8AYM - chains C and D of the 6 polymer chains in the assembly; structure by electron microscopy, 3.30 A resolution.

== Chain C ==
Name: Isoform Flip of Glutamate receptor 1
Source organism: Rattus norvegicus
Reference sequence: P19490 (GRIA1_RAT), isoform P19490-2; the construct has insertions or renumbered stretches relative to UniProt, so the offset changes along the chain: -25 to -7 = UniProt 1-19; 2-889 = UniProt 20-907
Sequence (915 residues; each row starts with the number of its first residue; numbers below 1 keep their minus sign (Met-25 is residue -25)):
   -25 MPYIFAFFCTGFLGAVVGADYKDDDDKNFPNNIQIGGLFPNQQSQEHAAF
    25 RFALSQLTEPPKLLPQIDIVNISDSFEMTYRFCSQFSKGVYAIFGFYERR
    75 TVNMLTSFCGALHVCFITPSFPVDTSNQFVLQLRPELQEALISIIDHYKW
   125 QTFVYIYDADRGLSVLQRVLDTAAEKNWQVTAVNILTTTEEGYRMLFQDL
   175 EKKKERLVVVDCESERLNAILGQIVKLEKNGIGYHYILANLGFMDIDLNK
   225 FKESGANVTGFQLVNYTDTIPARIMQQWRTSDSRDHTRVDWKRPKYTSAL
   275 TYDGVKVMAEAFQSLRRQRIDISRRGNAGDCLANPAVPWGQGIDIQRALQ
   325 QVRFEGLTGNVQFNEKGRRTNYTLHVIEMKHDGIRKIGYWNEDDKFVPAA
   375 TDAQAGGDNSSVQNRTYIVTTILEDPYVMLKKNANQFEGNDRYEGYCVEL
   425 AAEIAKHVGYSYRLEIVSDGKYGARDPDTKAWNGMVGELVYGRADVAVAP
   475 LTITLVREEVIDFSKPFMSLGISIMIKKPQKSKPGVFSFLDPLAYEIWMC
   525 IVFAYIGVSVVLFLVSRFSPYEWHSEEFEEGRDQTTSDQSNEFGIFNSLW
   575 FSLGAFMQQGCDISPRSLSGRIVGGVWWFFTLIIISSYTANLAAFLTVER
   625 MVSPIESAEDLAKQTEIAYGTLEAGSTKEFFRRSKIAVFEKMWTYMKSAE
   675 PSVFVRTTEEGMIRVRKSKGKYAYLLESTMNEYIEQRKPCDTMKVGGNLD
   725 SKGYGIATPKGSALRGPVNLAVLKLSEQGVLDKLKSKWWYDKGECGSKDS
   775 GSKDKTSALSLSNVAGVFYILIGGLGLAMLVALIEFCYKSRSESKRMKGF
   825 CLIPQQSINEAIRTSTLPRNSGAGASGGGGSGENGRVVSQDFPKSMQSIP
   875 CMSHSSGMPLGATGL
Not modelled in the structure: -25 to 387, 550-563, 816-889
Construct notes: insertion (-6 to 1)
Curated features (UniProtKB/Swiss-Prot):
  - motif: Ala886 to Leu889 (PDZ-binding)
  - binding site (L-glutamate): Pro474, Thr476, Arg481, Ser650, Thr651, Glu701
  - modified residue (Phosphoserine): Ser627, Ser692, Ser831, Ser845
  - lipidation (S-palmitoyl cysteine): Cys585, Cys811
  - glycosylation (N-linked (GlcNAc...) asparagine): Asn45, Asn231, Asn239, Asn345, Asn383, Asn388
Disulfide bonds: Cys714-Cys769
Ligand contacts:
  - XVD (6-[2-chloro-6-(trifluoromethoxy)phenyl]-1H-benzimidazol-2-ol): Tyr519, Glu520, Met523, Cys524, Phe527
  - ZK1 ({[7-morpholin-4-yl-2,3-dioxo-6-(trifluoromethyl)-3,4-dihydroquinoxalin-1(2H)-yl]methyl}phosphonic acid): Glu398, Tyr401, Tyr446, Pro474, Leu475, Thr476, Arg481, Gly649, Ser650, Thr651, Thr682, Leu700, Glu701, Thr703, Met704, Tyr728
From the paper describing this entry:
  - binding site for XVD: Tyr519, Met523, Phe527

== Chain D ==
Name: Isoform Flip of Glutamate receptor 2
Source organism: Rattus norvegicus
Reference sequence: P19491 (GRIA2_RAT), isoform P19491-2; residues -20 to 839 here correspond to UniProt positions 1-860 (UniProt number = residue number + 21)
Sequence (860 residues; numbered -20 to 839; the number before each row is that of its first residue; numbers below 1 keep their minus sign (Met-20 is residue -20)):
   -20 MQKIMHISVLLSPVLWGLIFGVSSNSIQIGGLFPRGADQEYSAFRVGMVQ
    30 FSTSEFRLTPHIDNLEVANSFAVTNAFCSQFSRGVYAIFGFYDKKSVNTI
    80 TSFCGTLHVSFITPSFPTDGTHPFVIQMRPDLKGALLSLIEYYQWDKFAY
   130 LYDSDRGLSTLQAVLDSAAEKKWQVTAINVGNINNDKKDETYRSLFQDLE
   180 LKKERRVILDCERDKVNDIVDQVITIGKHVKGYHYIIANLGFTDGDLLKI
   230 QFGGANVSGFQIVDYDDSLVSKFIERWSTLEEKEYPGAHTATIKYTSALT
   280 YDAVQVMTEAFRNLRKQRIEISRRGNAGDCLANPAVPWGQGVEIERALKQ
   330 VQVEGLSGNIKFDQNGKRINYTINIMELKTNGPRKIGYWSEVDKMVVTLT
   380 ELPSGNDTSGLENKTVVVTTILESPYVMMKKNHEMLEGNERYEGYCVDLA
   430 AEIAKHCGFKYKLTIVGDGKYGARDADTKIWNGMVGELVYGKADIAIAPL
   480 TITLVREEVIDFSKPFMSLGISIMIKKPQKSKPGVFSFLDPLAYEIWMCI
   530 VFAYIGVSVVLFLVSRFSPYEWHTEEFEDGRETQSSESTNEFGIFNSLWF
   580 SLGAFMRQGCDISPRSLSGRIVGGVWWFFTLIIISSYTANLAAFLTVERM
   630 VSPIESAEDLSKQTEIAYGTLDSGSTKEFFRRSKIAVFDKMWTYMRSAEP
   680 SVFVRTTAEGVARVRKSKGKYAYLLESTMNEYIEQRKPCDTMKVGGNLDS
   730 KGYGIATPKGSSLGTPVNLAVLKLSEQGVLDKLKNKWWYDKGECGAKDSG
   780 SKEKTSALSLSNVAGVFYILVGGLGLAMLVALIEFCYKSRAEAKRMKVAK
   830 NPQNINPSSS
Not modelled in the structure: -20 to 394, 550-569, 820-839
Construct notes: variant Arg586 (Gln607 in P19491)
Curated features (UniProtKB/Swiss-Prot):
  - binding site (L-glutamate): Pro478, Thr480, Arg485, Ser654, Thr655, Glu705
  - site: Arg453 (Interaction with the cone snail toxin Con-ikot-ikot), Ile633 (Crucial to convey clamshell closure to channel opening), Arg660 (Interaction with the cone snail toxin Con-ikot-ikot), Lys752 (Interaction with the cone snail toxin Con-ikot-ikot)
  - modified residue (Phosphoserine): Ser662, Ser696, Ser839
  - lipidation (S-palmitoyl cysteine): Cys589, Cys815
  - glycosylation (N-linked (GlcNAc...) asparagine): Asn235, Asn349, Asn385, Asn392
Disulfide bonds: Cys718-Cys773
Ligand contacts: ZK1 ({[7-morpholin-4-yl-2,3-dioxo-6-(trifluoromethyl)-3,4-dihydroquinoxalin-1(2H)-yl]methyl}phosphonic acid): Glu402, Tyr405, Tyr450, Pro478, Leu479, Thr480, Arg485, Leu650, Gly653, Ser654, Thr686, Glu705, Thr707, Met708, Tyr732

== Chain C / chain D interface ==
Contacting residue pairs (103):
  Ile477(C) with Leu751(D), hydrophobic; Glu755(D)
  Thr478(C) with Leu751(D); Glu755(D)
  Leu479(C) with Leu748(D); Lys752(D); Glu755(D), hydrogen bond (backbone-side chain)
  Glu482(C) with Lys493(D), salt bridge; Asn747(D); Leu751(D)
  Glu483(C) with Leu748(D)
  Phe487(C) with Lys493(D), hydrogen bond (backbone-side chain)
  Ser488(C) with Lys493(D)
  Lys489(C) with Ile481(D); Glu486(D); Phe491(D); Ser492(D), hydrogen bond (side chain-backbone); Lys493(D)
  Pro490(C) with Pro494(D), hydrophobic
  Ser493(C) with Ser497(D)
  Phe513(C) with Ile611(D), hydrophobic
  Phe570(C) with Leu596(D), hydrophobic; Arg599(D)
  Asn571(C) with Arg599(D), hydrogen bond
  Trp574(C) with Ser592(D); Pro593(D); Arg599(D); Trp606(D), hydrophobic
  Gly578(C) with Trp606(D)
  Met581(C) with Arg586(D); Trp606(D); Phe607(D), hydrophobic
  Gln582(C) with Arg586(D)
  Gln583(C) with Ala583(D), hydrogen bond (side chain-backbone); Arg586(D); Gln587(D); Trp606(D)
  Gly584(C) with Cys589(D)
  Asp586(C) with Ser592(D), hydrogen bond
  Ile609(C) with Leu610(D), hydrophobic
  Tyr612(C) with Ile611(D); Ser614(D)
  Thr613(C) with Ser614(D), hydrogen bond; Ala618(D)
  Leu616(C) with Ser615(D); Ala618(D), hydrophobic
  Ala617(C) with Ala618(D)
  Leu620(C) with Asn619(D)
  Thr621(C) with Ala622(D); Val626(D)
  Arg624(C) with Ala622(D), hydrogen bond (side chain-backbone); Phe623(D); Val626(D), hydrogen bond (side chain-backbone); Arg628(D)
  Met625(C) with Val626(D), hydrophobic
  Arg657(C) with Glu755(D), hydrogen bond (side chain-backbone); Gln756(D)
  Lys659(C) with Gln756(D), hydrogen bond (side chain-backbone); Lys761(D), hydrogen bond (backbone-side chain)
  Ile660(C) with Lys761(D)
  Asn743(C) with Glu486(D)
  Leu744(C) with Leu483(D), hydrophobic; Glu486(D)
  Leu747(C) with Ile481(D), hydrophobic; Glu486(D)
  Lys748(C) with Leu483(D)
  Glu751(C) with Ile481(D); Leu483(D); Arg661(D), hydrogen bond (backbone-side chain)
  Lys779(C) with Arg628(D); Val630(D)
  Thr780(C) with Arg628(D)
  Ser781(C) with Asn619(D), hydrogen bond (backbone-side chain); Phe623(D); Arg628(D)
  Ala782(C) with Asp519(D); Pro520(D); Asn619(D); Phe623(D)
  Leu783(C) with Pro520(D), hydrogen bond (backbone-backbone); Ala522(D), hydrogen bond (backbone-backbone); Ile525(D); Ser615(D); Asn619(D)
  Ser784(C) with Ile525(D)
  Leu785(C) with Ile525(D), hydrophobic; Cys528(D), hydrophobic
  Val791(C) with Phe608(D), hydrophobic
  Phe792(C) with Cys528(D); Phe608(D), hydrophobic
  Leu795(C) with Ala532(D), hydrophobic; Val536(D), hydrophobic; Val604(D), hydrophobic
  Gly798(C) with Ile600(D)
  Leu799(C) with Val539(D), hydrophobic; Val601(D), hydrophobic
  Ala802(C) with Ser597(D); Val601(D), hydrophobic
  Val805(C) with Leu596(D), hydrophobic
  Ala806(C) with Ser547(D)
  Glu809(C) with Ser547(D), hydrogen bond; Ser597(D), hydrogen bond
  Phe810(C) with Phe546(D)
Other interface residues (no listed pair), chain C (63 interface residues in all): Leu577, Leu723, Ser725, Ser750, Asp756, Asp773, Val788, Ile794, Met803
Other interface residues (no listed pair), chain D (74 interface residues in all): Thr482, Glu487, Leu521, Glu524, Gly535, Val543, Gly582, Arg594, Ser595, Gly603, Trp605, Thr617, Ala621, Thr625, Glu627, Asp638, Ile664, Leu727, Asp728, Ser729, Asp760, Glu782

== Summary ==
63 residues of chain C and 74 residues of chain D are in contact, with 18 hydrogen bonds and 1 salt bridge.
Polar contacts include Glu482(C)-Lys493(D), Leu479(C)-Glu755(D) and Phe487(C)-Lys493(D). Bound to chain C:
compound XVD and compound ZK1. Bound to chain D: compound ZK1. From the paper: a binding site for XVD at
Tyr519(C), Met523(C) and Phe527(C).
Chain C is Isoform Flip of Glutamate receptor 1 and chain D is Isoform Flip of Glutamate receptor 2, both from
Rattus norvegicus; the structure, Resting state GluA1/A2 AMPA receptor in complex with TARP gamma 8 and ligand
JNJ-55511118, was determined by electron microscopy (same publication as 8AYL, 8AYN and 8AYO).
